Entry 9BER (electron microscopy, 4.10 A resolution (low resolution: residue-level contacts below are approximate; hydrogen-bond / salt-bridge calls are withheld)); this record covers chains G and A of the 12 polymer chains in the assembly.

[Chain G (and A)]
Name: Envelope glycoprotein gp120
Source organism: Human immunodeficiency virus 1
Notes: chain A of this document is another copy of the same molecule, construct and numbering; everything in this record applies to it too
UniProtKB: Q75760 (Q75760_9HIV1); the construct lacks a stretch of the UniProt sequence and is renumbered around it, so the offset changes along the chain: 31-134 = UniProt 30-133; 137-309 = UniProt 134-306; 312-321 = UniProt 307-316; 322-355 = UniProt 318-351; 3 more segments
Chain sequence (477 residues; row label = number of the first residue in the row; note: 9 numbers in that range are skipped by the numbering (no residue carries them; nothing is unmodelled there); a row labelled like 431A-431B holds insertion residues (431A, then the next letters in order)):
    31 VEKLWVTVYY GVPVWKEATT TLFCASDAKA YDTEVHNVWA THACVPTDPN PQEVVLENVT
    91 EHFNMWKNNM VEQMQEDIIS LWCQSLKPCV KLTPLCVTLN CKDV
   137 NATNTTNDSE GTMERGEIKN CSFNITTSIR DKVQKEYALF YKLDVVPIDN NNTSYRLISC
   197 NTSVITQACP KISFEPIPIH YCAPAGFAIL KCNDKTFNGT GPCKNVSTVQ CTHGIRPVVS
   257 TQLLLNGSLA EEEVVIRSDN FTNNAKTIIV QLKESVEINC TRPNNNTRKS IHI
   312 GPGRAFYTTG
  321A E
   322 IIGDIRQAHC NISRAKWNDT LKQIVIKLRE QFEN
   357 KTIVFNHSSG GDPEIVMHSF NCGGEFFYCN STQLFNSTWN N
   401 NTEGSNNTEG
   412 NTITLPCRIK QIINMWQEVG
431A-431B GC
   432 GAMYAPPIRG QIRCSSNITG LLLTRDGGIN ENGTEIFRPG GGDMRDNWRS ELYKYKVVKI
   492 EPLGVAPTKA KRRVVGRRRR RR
Disordered / not traced: 31, 137-151, 401-408, 506-513
Construct notes: conflict Cys113 (Asp112 in Q75760), Lys168 (Glu165 in Q75760), Asn197 (Asp194 in Q75760), Thr236 (Lys233 in Q75760), Gly432 (Lys423 in Q75760); insertion (431A-431B); expression tag (506-513)
Disulfides: Cys54-Cys74, Cys113-Cys431B, Cys119-Cys205, Cys126-Cys196, Cys131-Cys157, Cys218-Cys247, Cys228-Cys239, Cys296-Cys331, Cys378-Cys445, Cys385-Cys418
Covalently attached groups: N-acetylglucosamine (NAG) linked to Asn88, Asn156, Asn160, Asn187, Asn197, Asn234, Asn241, Asn276, Asn295, Asn301, Asn339, Asn355, Asn362, Asn386, Asn392, Asn448; glycan linked to Asn262, Asn332

[How chain G and chain A interact]
Contacting residue pairs (11; chain G residue first):
  Ile165(G) - Cys126(A)
  Ile165(G) - Arg192(A)
  Ile165(G) - Asn197(A)
  Arg166(G) - Pro124(A)
  Arg166(G) - Cys126(A)
  Arg166(G) - Val127(A)
  Asp167(G) - Val127(A)
  Pro313(G) - Ser199(A)
  Pro313(G) - Val200(A)
  Gly314(G) - Thr198(A)
  Gly314(G) - Ser199(A)
Also at the interface, not in a pair above, chain G (6 interface residues in all): Ser164
Also at the interface, not in a pair above, chain A (10 interface residues in all): Thr123, Cys196

[Summary]
6 residues of chain G and 10 residues of chain A are in contact. N-acetylglucosamine is covalently linked to
Asn88(G), Asn156(G), Asn160(G), Asn187(G), Asn197(G) and Asn234(G) and 10 more.
Both chains are Envelope glycoprotein gp120 (Human immunodeficiency virus 1). Entry 9BER (Cryo-EM structure of
the HIV-1 JR-FL IDL Env trimer in complex with PGT122 Fab) was determined by electron microscopy (same
publication as 9BEW and 9BF6).
